Entry 1L9B (X-ray diffraction, 2.40 A resolution); this record covers chains L and M of the 4 polymer chains in the assembly.

[Chain L]
Molecule: Reaction center protein L chain
Source organism: Rhodobacter sphaeroides
Reference sequence: P02954 (RCEL_RHOSH); numbering as in UniProt (aligned over 1-281)
Chain sequence (281 residues; each row starts with the number of its first residue):
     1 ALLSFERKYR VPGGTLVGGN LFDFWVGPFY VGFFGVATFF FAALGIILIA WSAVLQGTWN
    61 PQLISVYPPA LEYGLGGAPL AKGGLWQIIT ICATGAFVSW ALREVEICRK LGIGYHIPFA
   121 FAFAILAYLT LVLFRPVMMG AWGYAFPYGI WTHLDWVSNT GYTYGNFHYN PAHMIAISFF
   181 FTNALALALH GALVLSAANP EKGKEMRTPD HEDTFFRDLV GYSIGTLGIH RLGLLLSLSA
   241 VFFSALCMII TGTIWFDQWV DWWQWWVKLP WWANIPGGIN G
Metal / ion sites: bacteriochlorophyll a Mg site 1 near His-153 (its only coordinating residue here); bacteriochlorophyll a Mg site 2 near His-173 (its only coordinating residue here); Fe2+: His-190, His-230 (shared with His-219(M), Glu-234(M), His-266(M) of chain M)
Small-molecule neighbours:
  - bacteriochlorophyll a (BCL), molecule 1: Ile-46, Ile-49, Phe-97, Tyr-128, Leu-131, Phe-146, Ile-150, Trp-151, His-153, Leu-154, Trp-156, Val-157
  - bacteriochlorophyll a (BCL), molecule 2: Phe-97, Ala-124, Ile-125, Ala-127, Tyr-128, Leu-131, Trp-156, Val-157, Ser-158, Thr-160, Gly-161, Tyr-162, Asn-166, Phe-167, His-168, His-173, Ala-176, Ile-177, Phe-180, Phe-181, Val-241, Ser-244, Ala-245, Cys-247, Met-248
  - bacteriochlorophyll a (BCL), molecule 3: Val-157, Tyr-162, His-168, Phe-181
  - bacteriochlorophyll a (BCL), molecule 4: His-168, His-173, Met-174, Ile-177, Ser-178, Phe-181, Thr-182, Leu-185
  - bacteriopheophytin a (BPH), molecule 1: Thr-38, Phe-41, Ala-42, Ile-46, Ile-49, Ile-89, Cys-92, Ala-93, Ala-96, Phe-97, Trp-100, Glu-104, Ile-117, Ala-120, Phe-121, Phe-123, Ala-124, Tyr-128, Phe-146, Tyr-148, Gly-149, Ile-150, His-153, Ser-237, Leu-238, Val-241
  - bacteriopheophytin a (BPH), molecule 2: Phe-181, Ala-184, Leu-185, Ala-188, Leu-189, Leu-219, Val-220
  - heptane-1,2,3-triol (HTO), molecule 1: His-116, Phe-119, Arg-231, Leu-234
  - heptane-1,2,3-triol (HTO), molecule 2: Asp-155, Ser-158, Asn-159

[Chain M]
Molecule: Reaction center protein M chain
Source organism: Rhodobacter sphaeroides
Reference sequence: P02953 (RCEM_RHOSH); residues 1-307 here = UniProt positions 1-307
Chain sequence (307 residues; numbered 1 to 307; the number before each row is that of its first residue):
     1 AEYQNIFSQV QVRGPADLGM TEDVNLANRS GVGPFSTLLG WFGNAQLGPI YLGSLGVLSL
    61 FSGLMWFFTI GIWFWYQAGW NPAVFLRDLF FFSLEPPAPE YGLSFAAPLK EGGLWLIASF
   121 FMFVAVWSWW GRTYLRAQAL GMGKHTAWAF LSAIWLWMVL GFIRPILMGS WSEAVPYGIF
   181 SHLDWTNNFS LVHGNLFYNP FHGLSIAFLY GSALLFAMHG ATILAVSRFG GERELEQIAD
   241 RGTAAERAAL FWRWTMGFNA TMEGIHRWAI WMAVLVTLTG GIGILLSGTV VDNWYVWGQN
   301 HGMAPLN
Unresolved in the structure: 1-34, 302-307
Metal / ion sites: bacteriochlorophyll a Mg site 1 near His-182 (its only coordinating residue here); bacteriochlorophyll a Mg site 2 near His-202 (its only coordinating residue here); Fe2+: His-219, Glu-234, His-266 (shared with His-190(L), His-230(L) of chain L)
Small-molecule neighbours:
  - bacteriochlorophyll a (BCL), molecule 1: Ala-153, Ile-154, Leu-156, Trp-157, Leu-160, Thr-186, Asn-187, Phe-189, Ser-190, Asn-195, Leu-196, Phe-197, His-202, Ser-205, Ile-206, Leu-209, Tyr-210, Val-276, Thr-277, Gly-280, Gly-281, Ile-284
  - bacteriochlorophyll a (BCL), molecule 2: Trp-157, Leu-160, Val-175, Ile-179, His-182, Leu-183, Thr-186
  - bacteriochlorophyll a (BCL), molecule 3: Thr-186, Phe-197, Tyr-210
  - bacteriochlorophyll a (BCL), molecule 4: Phe-197, Gly-203, Ile-206, Ala-207, Tyr-210, Gly-211, Leu-214
  - bacteriopheophytin a (BPH), molecule 1: Ser-59, Leu-60, Gly-63, Leu-64, Ala-125, Val-126, Trp-129, Thr-146, Ala-149, Phe-150, Ala-153, Ala-273, Val-274, Thr-277
  - bacteriopheophytin a (BPH), molecule 2: Tyr-210, Ala-213, Leu-214, Ala-217, Met-218, Trp-252, Thr-255, Met-256
  - ubiquinone-10 (U10): Leu-214, Met-218, His-219, Thr-222, Ile-223, Ala-248, Ala-249, Trp-252, Met-256, Phe-258, Asn-259, Ala-260, Thr-261, Met-262, Ile-265, Trp-268, Met-272

[Interface between chain L and chain M]
Residue-residue contacts - 163 pairs, chain L then chain M:
  Leu-3(L) / Arg-253(M)
  Phe-5(L) / Arg-241(M)
  Phe-5(L) / Glu-246(M)
  Glu-6(L) / Leu-250(M)
  Glu-6(L) / Arg-253(M)
  Glu-6(L) / Trp-254(M)  hydrogen bond
  Lys-8(L) / Glu-246(M)  salt bridge
  Tyr-9(L) / Thr-243(M)  hydrogen bond
  Tyr-9(L) / Glu-246(M)  hydrogen bond
  Tyr-9(L) / Arg-247(M)
  Tyr-9(L) / Leu-250(M)  hydrophobic
  Tyr-9(L) / Trp-254(M)
  Arg-10(L) / Trp-254(M)
  Trp-25(L) / Trp-254(M)
  Pro-28(L) / Arg-253(M)
  Pro-28(L) / Trp-254(M)
  Pro-28(L) / Gly-257(M)
  Phe-29(L) / Trp-254(M)
  Phe-29(L) / Thr-255(M)
  Phe-29(L) / Met-256(M)
  Phe-29(L) / Gly-257(M)
  Tyr-30(L) / Trp-254(M)  hydrogen bond (backbone-backbone)
  Trp-100(L) / Thr-255(M)
  Arg-103(L) / Trp-254(M)  hydrogen bond (side chain-backbone)
  Arg-103(L) / Thr-255(M)  hydrogen bond (side chain-backbone)
  Glu-104(L) / Phe-251(M)
  Glu-104(L) / Thr-255(M)
  Ile-107(L) / Phe-251(M)  hydrophobic
  Ile-107(L) / Trp-254(M)  hydrophobic
  Ile-107(L) / Thr-255(M)
  Cys-108(L) / Phe-251(M)  hydrophobic
  Lys-110(L) / Trp-254(M)
  Leu-111(L) / Arg-247(M)  hydrogen bond (backbone-side chain)
  Leu-111(L) / Phe-251(M)  hydrophobic
  Leu-111(L) / Trp-254(M)  hydrophobic
  Gly-112(L) / Arg-228(M)  hydrogen bond (backbone-side chain)
  Gly-112(L) / Phe-229(M)
  Ile-113(L) / Ala-225(M)
  Ile-113(L) / Val-226(M)  hydrophobic
  Ile-113(L) / Arg-228(M)
  Ile-113(L) / Phe-229(M)  hydrophobic
  Ile-113(L) / Phe-251(M)  hydrophobic
  Gly-114(L) / Ala-225(M)  hydrogen bond (backbone-backbone)
  Gly-114(L) / Arg-228(M)
  His-116(L) / Ala-221(M)
  His-116(L) / Leu-224(M)
  His-116(L) / Ala-225(M)
  Ile-117(L) / Ala-221(M)
  Ile-117(L) / Thr-222(M)
  Ile-117(L) / Phe-251(M)  hydrophobic
  Ile-117(L) / Trp-252(M)  hydrophobic
  Trp-151(L) / Phe-197(M)
  Trp-151(L) / Tyr-198(M)  hydrophobic
  Leu-154(L) / Phe-197(M)
  Asp-155(L) / Tyr-198(M)  hydrogen bond
  Val-157(L) / Phe-197(M)  hydrophobic
  Tyr-162(L) / Asn-187(M)  hydrogen bond
  Tyr-162(L) / Leu-191(M)
  Asn-166(L) / Leu-183(M)
  Asn-166(L) / Asn-187(M)
  His-168(L) / Leu-183(M)  hydrogen bond (side chain-backbone)
  His-168(L) / Thr-186(M)
  Tyr-169(L) / Phe-180(M)
  Tyr-169(L) / Asp-184(M)  hydrogen bond
  Met-174(L) / Phe-180(M)  hydrophobic
  Met-174(L) / Leu-183(M)  hydrophobic
  Phe-180(L) / Leu-209(M)
  Phe-180(L) / Ala-213(M)  hydrophobic
  Phe-181(L) / Leu-209(M)  hydrophobic
  Asn-183(L) / Ser-212(M)  hydrogen bond (side chain-backbone)
  Asn-183(L) / Ala-213(M)
  Asn-183(L) / Phe-216(M)
  Ala-184(L) / Ala-273(M)
  Ala-186(L) / Phe-216(M)
  Leu-187(L) / Ser-212(M)
  Leu-187(L) / Phe-216(M)
  Leu-187(L) / Ala-269(M)  hydrophobic
  Ala-188(L) / Ala-273(M)  hydrophobic
  His-190(L) / His-219(M)
  His-190(L) / Glu-234(M)  salt bridge
  His-190(L) / His-266(M)  hydrogen bond
  Gly-191(L) / His-266(M)
  Ala-192(L) / His-145(M)
  Ala-192(L) / Thr-146(M)
  Ala-192(L) / Ile-270(M)  hydrophobic
  Val-194(L) / Glu-234(M)
  Val-194(L) / Ile-238(M)  hydrophobic
  Val-194(L) / His-266(M)
  Leu-195(L) / His-145(M)
  Leu-195(L) / Glu-263(M)
  Leu-195(L) / His-266(M)
  Leu-195(L) / Arg-267(M)
  Ser-196(L) / Met-142(M)
  Ser-196(L) / Gly-143(M)  hydrogen bond (backbone-backbone)
  Ser-196(L) / His-145(M)
  Ala-197(L) / Met-142(M)  hydrophobic
  Ala-197(L) / Leu-235(M)  hydrophobic
  Asn-199(L) / Gly-143(M)
  Asn-199(L) / His-145(M)
  Asn-199(L) / Glu-263(M)  hydrogen bond
  Asn-199(L) / Arg-267(M)
  Pro-200(L) / Gly-141(M)
  Pro-200(L) / Gly-143(M)
  Glu-201(L) / Gln-138(M)
  Glu-201(L) / Gly-141(M)
  Glu-201(L) / Met-142(M)
  Glu-201(L) / Lys-144(M)  salt bridge
  Lys-204(L) / Gly-141(M)
  Arg-207(L) / Leu-140(M)  hydrogen bond (side chain-backbone)
  Arg-207(L) / Gly-141(M)  hydrogen bond (side chain-backbone)
  Arg-207(L) / Met-142(M)
  Arg-207(L) / Leu-235(M)
  Thr-208(L) / Leu-235(M)
  Pro-209(L) / Leu-235(M)  hydrophobic
  Glu-212(L) / Leu-235(M)
  Thr-214(L) / Arg-136(M)
  Phe-215(L) / Thr-133(M)
  Phe-215(L) / Arg-136(M)
  Phe-215(L) / Ala-137(M)
  Phe-215(L) / Leu-140(M)  hydrophobic
  Phe-215(L) / Thr-146(M)
  Arg-217(L) / Pro-49(M)
  Arg-217(L) / Ile-50(M)
  Asp-218(L) / Ile-50(M)
  Asp-218(L) / Tyr-51(M)  hydrogen bond (side chain-backbone)
  Asp-218(L) / Arg-132(M)  hydrogen bond (backbone-side chain)
  Asp-218(L) / Arg-136(M)  salt bridge
  Leu-219(L) / Trp-129(M)
  Leu-219(L) / Thr-133(M)
  Thr-226(L) / Glu-232(M)  hydrogen bond (side chain-backbone)
  Leu-227(L) / Leu-224(M)  hydrophobic
  Ile-229(L) / Phe-216(M)
  His-230(L) / His-219(M)  hydrogen bond
  His-230(L) / Gly-220(M)
  His-230(L) / Ile-223(M)
  His-230(L) / Glu-234(M)  salt bridge
  Gly-233(L) / Phe-216(M)
  Leu-234(L) / Ala-217(M)
  Ser-237(L) / Ala-213(M)  hydrogen bond (side chain-backbone)
  Ser-237(L) / Ala-217(M)
  Trp-263(L) / Phe-90(M)  hydrophobic
  Trp-263(L) / Phe-180(M)  hydrophobic
  Trp-266(L) / Leu-86(M)  hydrogen bond (side chain-backbone)
  Trp-266(L) / Arg-87(M)  hydrogen bond (side chain-backbone)
  Val-267(L) / Arg-87(M)
  Trp-272(L) / Ala-83(M)
  Trp-272(L) / Leu-86(M)  hydrophobic
  Trp-272(L) / Arg-87(M)  hydrogen bond (backbone-side chain)
  Ala-273(L) / Arg-87(M)
  Ile-275(L) / Ala-83(M)  hydrophobic
  Ile-275(L) / Val-84(M)  hydrophobic
  Ile-275(L) / Arg-87(M)  hydrogen bond (backbone-side chain)
  Gly-277(L) / Arg-87(M)  hydrogen bond (backbone-side chain)
  Gly-278(L) / Gln-77(M)
  Gly-278(L) / Val-84(M)
  Gly-278(L) / Asp-88(M)
  Ile-279(L) / Asp-88(M)  hydrogen bond (backbone-side chain)
  Ile-279(L) / Phe-91(M)
  Ile-279(L) / Phe-92(M)  hydrophobic
  Asn-280(L) / Arg-87(M)
  Asn-280(L) / Asp-88(M)  hydrogen bond
  Asn-280(L) / Phe-91(M)
  Gly-281(L) / Arg-87(M)
Also at the interface, not in a pair above, chain L (86 interface residues in all): Ala-120, Ser-158, Leu-189, Leu-193, Ala-198, Met-206, His-211, Gly-221, Arg-231, Pro-276
Also at the interface, not in a pair above, chain M (79 interface residues in all): Asn-81, Asn-195, Tyr-210, Leu-215, Ser-227, Ala-239, Ala-249, Asn-259, Met-272

[Overview]
86 residues of chain L face 79 of chain M across their interface; the contacts include 31 hydrogen bonds and 5
salt bridges. Among the polar pairs are Lys-8(L)/Glu-246(M), His-190(L)/Glu-234(M) and Glu-201(L)/Lys-144(M).
Bacteriochlorophyll a and bacteriopheophytin a are bound between chain L and chain M.
Here chain L is Reaction center protein L chain and chain M is Reaction center protein M chain, both from
Rhodobacter sphaeroides. Entry 1L9B (X-Ray Structure of the Cytochrome-c(2)-Photosynthetic Reaction Center
Electron Transfer Complex from Rhodobacter sphaeroides in Type II ...) was determined by X-ray diffraction
(same publication as 1L9J).
